Entry 9E1K (X-ray diffraction, 2.26 A resolution); this record covers chain A.

== Chain A ==
Protein: Isoform Short of Probable global transcription activator SNF2L2
Organism: Homo sapiens
Notes: EC 3.6.4.-
Reference sequence: P51531 (SMCA2_HUMAN), isoform P51531-2; residues 1373-1493 here = UniProt positions 1373-1493
Amino-acid sequence (123 residues; row label = number of the first residue in the row):
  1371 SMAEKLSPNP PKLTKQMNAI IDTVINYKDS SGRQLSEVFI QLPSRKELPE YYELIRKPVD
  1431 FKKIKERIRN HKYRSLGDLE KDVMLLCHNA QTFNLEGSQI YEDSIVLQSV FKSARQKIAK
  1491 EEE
Unresolved in the structure: 1371-1376, 1490-1493
Differences from the reference sequence: expression tag (1371-1372)
Metal / ion sites: Zn2+: His1441, His1458
Small-molecule neighbours: A1BF5 ((12S)-4-bromo-7,7-dimethyl-9-(piperidin-4-yl)indolo[1,2-a]quinazolin-5(7H)-one): Val1408, Phe1409, Gln1411, Leu1412, Pro1413, Glu1417, Leu1418, Tyr1421, Val1429, Asp1430, Leu1456, Asn1459, Ala1460, Phe1463, Asn1464, Ile1470
Curated features (UniProtKB/Swiss-Prot):
  - modified residue: Ser1377 (Phosphoserine)

== Summary ==
Chain A binds compound A1BF5. His1441 and His1458 coordinate Zn2+.
Chain A is Isoform Short of Probable global transcription activator SNF2L2 (Homo sapiens); the structure,
Discovery of Potent, Highly Selective and Efficacious SMARCA2 Degraders - Compound 11, was determined by X-ray
diffraction (same publication as 9E30 and 9E31).
